8SAR - chains F and H of the 12 polymer chains in the assembly; structure by electron microscopy, 3.82 A resolution.

# Chain F
Name: CH848.10.17 gp120
Source organism: HIV-1 06TG.HT008
UniProt: A0A1W6IPB2 (A0A1W6IPB2_9HIV1); the construct lacks a stretch of the UniProt sequence and is renumbered around it, so the offset changes along the chain: 34-139 = UniProt 30-135; 150-185 = UniProt 136-171; 186-309 = UniProt 174-297; 312-321 = UniProt 298-307; 3 more segments
Amino-acid sequence (463 residues; row label = number of the first residue in the row; note: 15 numbers in that range are skipped by the numbering (no residue carries them; nothing is unmodelled there); a row labelled like 185a-185b holds insertion residues (185a, then the next letters in order)):
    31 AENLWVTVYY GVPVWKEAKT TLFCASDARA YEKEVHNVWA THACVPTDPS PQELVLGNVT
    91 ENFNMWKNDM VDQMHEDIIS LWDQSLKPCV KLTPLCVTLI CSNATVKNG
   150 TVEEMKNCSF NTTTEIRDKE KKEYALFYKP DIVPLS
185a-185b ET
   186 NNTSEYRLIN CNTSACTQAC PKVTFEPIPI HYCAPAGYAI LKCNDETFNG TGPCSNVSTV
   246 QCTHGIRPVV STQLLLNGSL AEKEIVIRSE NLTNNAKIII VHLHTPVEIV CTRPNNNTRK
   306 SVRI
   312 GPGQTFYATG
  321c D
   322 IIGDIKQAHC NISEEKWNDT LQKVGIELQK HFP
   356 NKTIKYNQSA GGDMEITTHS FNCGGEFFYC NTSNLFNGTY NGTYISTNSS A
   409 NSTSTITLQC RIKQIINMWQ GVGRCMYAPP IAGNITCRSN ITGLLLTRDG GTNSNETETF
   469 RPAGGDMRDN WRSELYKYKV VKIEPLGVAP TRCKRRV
Unresolved in the structure: 31
Disulfide bonds: Cys54-Cys74, Cys119-Cys205, Cys126-Cys196, Cys131-Cys157, Cys201-Cys433, Cys218-Cys247, Cys228-Cys239, Cys296-Cys331, Cys378-Cys445, Cys385-Cys418
Covalent attachments: N-acetylglucosamine (NAG) linked to Asn138, Asn156, Asn442; glycan linked to Asn301, Asn332
Construct notes: expression tag (31-33); conflict Cys201 (Val189 in A0A1W6IPB2), Cys433 (Ala417 in A0A1W6IPB2), Lys490 (Glu474 in A0A1W6IPB2), Glu492 (Gln476 in A0A1W6IPB2), Val496 (Ile480 in A0A1W6IPB2), Arg500 (Gly484 in A0A1W6IPB2), Cys501 (Ala485 in A0A1W6IPB2)
What the authors report for this chain:
  - post-translational modification sites: Asn156, Asn301, Asn332, Asn442

# Chain H
Name: DH270.6 variable heavy chain
Source organism: Homo sapiens
Amino-acid sequence (127 residues; each row starts with the number of its first residue):
     1 QVQLVQSGAQ MKNPGASVKV SCAPSGYTFT DFYIHWLRQA PGQGLQWMGW MNPQTGRTNT
    61 ARNFQGRVTM TRDTSIGTAY MELRSLTSDD TAIYYCTTGG WISLYYDSSY YPNFDHWGQG
   121 TLLTVSS
Unresolved in the structure: 127
Disulfide bonds: Cys22-Cys96
Residues lining bound ligands: N-acetylglucosamine (NAG; 2-acetamido-2-deoxy-beta-D-glucopyranose): Thr69, Met70, Thr71, Glu82, Arg84

# Interface between chain F and chain H
Contacting residue pairs (24; chain F residue first):
  Lys137(F) - Arg57(H)
  Lys137(F) - Thr58(H)  hydrogen bond (backbone-backbone)
  Lys137(F) - Asn59(H)
  Asn138(F) - Arg57(H)
  Gly139(F) - Arg57(H)
  Thr150(F) - Arg57(H)  hydrogen bond (backbone-side chain)
  Val151(F) - Arg57(H)
  Pro299(F) - Tyr105(H)
  Gly324(F) - Asp107(H)
  Asp325(F) - Tyr33(H)  hydrogen bond
  Asp325(F) - Trp50(H)
  Asp325(F) - Asn52(H)  hydrogen bond
  Asp325(F) - Arg57(H)  salt bridge
  Asp325(F) - Asp107(H)  hydrogen bond (backbone-side chain)
  Ile326(F) - Arg57(H)
  Lys327(F) - Tyr33(H)  hydrogen bond
  Lys327(F) - Ser103(H)  hydrogen bond (side chain-backbone)
  Lys327(F) - Leu104(H)
  Lys327(F) - Tyr106(H)
  Lys327(F) - Asp107(H)
  Gln328(F) - Leu104(H)  hydrogen bond (backbone-backbone)
  His330(F) - Tyr105(H)
  Thr415(F) - Tyr105(H)
  Gln417(F) - Tyr105(H)  hydrogen bond
Also at the interface, not in a pair above, chain H (15 interface residues in all): Thr55, Gly56, Ile102, Ser109

# Overview
The interface between chain F and chain H involves 14 residues on one side and 15 on the other; the contacts
include 9 hydrogen bonds and 1 salt bridge. Among the polar pairs are Asp325(F)-Arg57(H), Thr150(F)-Arg57(H)
and Asp325(F)-Tyr33(H). Ligands of chain H: N-acetylglucosamine. From the paper: modification sites Asn156(F),
Asn301(F) and Asn332(F) among others.
Chain F is CH848.10.17 gp120 (HIV-1 06TG.HT008) and chain H is DH270.6 variable heavy chain (Homo sapiens);
the structure, CryoEM structure of DH270.6-CH848.10.17, was determined by electron microscopy together with
8SAL, 8SAN, 8SAQ, 8SAS, 8SAT, 8SAU and 9 further entries from the same study.
